Entry 8JZQ (X-ray diffraction, 2.89 A resolution); this record covers chain A.

# Chain A
Protein: Glycosyltransferase
Source organism: Panax quinquefolius
Notes: EC 2.4.1.-
Reference sequence: A0A0M4ME80 (A0A0M4ME80_PANQU); residue numbers follow UniProt; this construct covers 1-442
Amino-acid sequence (455 residues; each row starts with the number of its first residue):
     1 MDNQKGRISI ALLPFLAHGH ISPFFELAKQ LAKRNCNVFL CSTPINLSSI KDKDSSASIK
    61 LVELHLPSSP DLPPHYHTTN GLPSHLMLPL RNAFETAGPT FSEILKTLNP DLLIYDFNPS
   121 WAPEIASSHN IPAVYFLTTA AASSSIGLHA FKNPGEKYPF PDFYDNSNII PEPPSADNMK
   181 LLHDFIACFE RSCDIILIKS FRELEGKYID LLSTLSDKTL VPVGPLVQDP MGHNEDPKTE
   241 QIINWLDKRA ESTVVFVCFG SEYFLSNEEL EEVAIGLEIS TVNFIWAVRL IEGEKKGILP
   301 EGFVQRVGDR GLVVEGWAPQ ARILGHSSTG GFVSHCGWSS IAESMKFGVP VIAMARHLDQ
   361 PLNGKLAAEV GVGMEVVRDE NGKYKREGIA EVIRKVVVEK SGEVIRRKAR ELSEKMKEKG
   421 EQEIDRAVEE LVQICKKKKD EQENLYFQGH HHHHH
Unresolved in the structure: 1-7, 66-90, 168-177, 228-235, 289-302, 443-455
Construct notes: expression tag (443-455)
From the paper describing this entry:
  - conformationally variable residues (order/disorder transition): Asn168 to Asp177, Arg289 to Gly302
  - catalytic residues: His20, Asp116
  - specificity-determining residues: Ser175
  - mutagenesis - T139S/S143T, G147F (2-fold): increased catalytic activity
  - mutagenesis - T139S, S143T (2.5-fold), S175A/L181W, L181W: increased catalytic activity on Rh2
  - mutagenesis - S175A/L181W, L181W: decreased catalytic activity on F2

# In short
The paper reports catalytic residues His20 and Asp116; T139S, S143T and S175A/L181W, among others, increase
catalytic activity on Rh2; 6 substitutions were tested in all.
Chain A is Glycosyltransferase (Panax quinquefolius); the structure, Crystal structure of Panax quinquefolius
Pq3-O-UGT2, was determined by X-ray diffraction together with 8K08 and 8K09 from the same study.
